Entry 5S62 (X-ray diffraction, 2.75 A resolution); this record covers chains A and F of the 6 polymer chains in the assembly.

Chain A:
Molecule: Tubulin alpha-1B chain
Source organism: Bos taurus
UniProtKB: P81947 (TBA1B_BOVIN); numbering as in UniProt (aligned over 1-451)
Chain sequence (451 residues; row label = number of the first residue in the row):
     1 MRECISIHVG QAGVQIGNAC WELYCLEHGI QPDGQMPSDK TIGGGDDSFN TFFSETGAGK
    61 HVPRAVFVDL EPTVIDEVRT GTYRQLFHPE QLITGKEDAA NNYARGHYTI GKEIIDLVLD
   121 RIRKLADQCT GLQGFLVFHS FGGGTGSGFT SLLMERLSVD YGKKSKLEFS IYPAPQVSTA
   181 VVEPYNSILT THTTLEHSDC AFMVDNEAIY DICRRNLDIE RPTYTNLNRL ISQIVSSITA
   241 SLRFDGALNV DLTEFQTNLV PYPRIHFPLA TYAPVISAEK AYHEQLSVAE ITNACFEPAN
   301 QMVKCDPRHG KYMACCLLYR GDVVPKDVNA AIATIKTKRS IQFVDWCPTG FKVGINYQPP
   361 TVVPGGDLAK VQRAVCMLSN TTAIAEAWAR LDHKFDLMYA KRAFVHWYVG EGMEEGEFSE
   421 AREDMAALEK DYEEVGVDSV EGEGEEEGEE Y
Unresolved in the structure: 439-451
Metal / ion sites: Ca2+: D39, T41, G44, E55
Ligand contacts: GTP (guanosine-5'-triphosphate): V9, G10, Q11, A12, Q15, I16, D69, D98, A99, A100, N101, S140, G142, G143, G144, T145, G146, I171, P173, V177, S178, E183, N206, Y224, L227, N228, I231

Chain F:
Molecule: Tubulin-Tyrosine Ligase
Source organism: Gallus gallus
UniProtKB: E1BQ43 (E1BQ43_CHICK); residue numbers follow UniProt; this construct covers 1-378
Chain sequence (384 residues; numbered 1 to 384; the number before each row is that of its first residue):
     1 MYTFVVRDEN SSVYAEVSRL LLATGQWKRL RKDNPRFNLM LGERNRLPFG RLGHEPGLVQ
    61 LVNYYRGADK LCRKASLVKL IKTSPELSES CTWFPESYVI YPTNLKTPVA PAQNGIRHLI
   121 NNTRTDEREV FLAAYNRRRE GREGNVWIAK SSAGAKGEGI LISSEASELL DFIDEQGQVH
   181 VIQKYLEKPL LLEPGHRKFD IRSWVLVDHL YNIYLYREGV LRTSSEPYNS ANFQDKTCHL
   241 TNHCIQKEYS KNYGRYEEGN EMFFEEFNQY LMDALNTTLE NSILLQIKHI IRSCLMCIEP
   301 AISTKHLHYQ SFQLFGFDFM VDEELKVWLI EVNGAPACAQ KLYAELCQGI VDVAISSVFP
   361 LADTGQKTSQ PTSIFIKLHH HHHH
Unresolved in the structure: 106-124, 152-159, 363-370, 383-384
Construct notes: expression tag (379-384)
Metal / ion sites: Mg2+: E331 (together with AMP-PCP)
Ligand contacts: AMP-PCP (ACP; phosphomethylphosphonic acid adenylate ester): K74, P95, I148, K150, Q183, K184, Y185, L186, K198, D200, R202, R222, H239, L240, T241, N242, D318, M320, I330, E331, N333

How chain A and chain F interact:
Pairs across the interface (22; chain A residue first):
  Q176(A) - P56(F)
  E207(A) - H54(F)  salt bridge
  E297(A) - H306(F)
  P298(A) - L307(F)  hydrophobic
  K304(A) - H54(F)
  D306(A) - R66(F)
  R308(A) - P300(F)  hydrogen bond (side chain-backbone)
  R308(A) - A301(F)  hydrogen bond (side chain-backbone)
  R308(A) - I302(F)
  R308(A) - S303(F)  hydrogen bond (side chain-backbone)
  R308(A) - L307(F)
  H309(A) - R66(F)  hydrogen bond (side chain-backbone)
  H309(A) - G67(F)
  H309(A) - A301(F)
  K338(A) - P300(F)
  S340(A) - A301(F)
  E386(A) - G50(F)
  E386(A) - R66(F)  salt bridge
  R390(A) - G50(F)
  R390(A) - H54(F)
  H393(A) - R51(F)
  E433(A) - R46(F)  salt bridge
Other interface residues (no listed pair), chain A (15 interface residues in all): C305
Other interface residues (no listed pair), chain F (15 interface residues in all): G53, H308

In short:
Chain A and chain F each contribute 15 residues to their interface, with 4 hydrogen bonds and 3 salt bridges.
Among the polar pairs are E207(A)-H54(F), E386(A)-R66(F) and E433(A)-R46(F). Ligands of chain A: GTP. Chain F
binds AMP-PCP. D39(A), T41(A), G44(A) and E55(A) coordinate Ca2+.
Here chain A is Tubulin alpha-1B chain (Bos taurus) and chain F is Tubulin-Tyrosine Ligase (Gallus gallus).
Entry 5S62 (Tubulin-Z100642432-complex) was determined by X-ray diffraction, deposited together with 5S4L,
5S4M, 5S4N, 5S4O, 5S4P, 5S4Q and 52 further entries.
